PDB entry 3PWJ | X-ray diffraction, 1.70 A resolution | chains A and B of the 3 polymer chains in the assembly

== Chain A ==
Molecule: HLA class I histocompatibility antigen, A-2 alpha chain
Organism: Homo sapiens
UniProt: P01892 (1A02_HUMAN); residues 1-275 here correspond to UniProt positions 25-299 (UniProt number = residue number + 24)
Amino-acid sequence (275 residues; row label = number of the first residue in the row):
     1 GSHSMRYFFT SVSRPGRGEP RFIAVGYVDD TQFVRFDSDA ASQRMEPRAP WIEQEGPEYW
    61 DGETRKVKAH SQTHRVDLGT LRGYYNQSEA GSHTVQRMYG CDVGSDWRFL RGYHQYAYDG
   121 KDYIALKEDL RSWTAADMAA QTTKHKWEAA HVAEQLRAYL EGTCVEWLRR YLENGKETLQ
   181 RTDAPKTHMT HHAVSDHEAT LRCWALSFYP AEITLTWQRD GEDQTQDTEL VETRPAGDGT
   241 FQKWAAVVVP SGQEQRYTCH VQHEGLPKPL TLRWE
Disulfides: Cys101-Cys164, Cys203-Cys259

== Chain B ==
Molecule: Beta-2-microglobulin
Organism: Homo sapiens
UniProt: P61769 (B2MG_HUMAN); residues 1-99 here correspond to UniProt positions 21-119 (UniProt number = residue number + 20)
Amino-acid sequence (100 residues; row label = number of the first residue in the row; numbering starts at 0):
     0 MIQRTPKIQV YSRHPAENGK SNFLNCYVSG FHPSDIEVDL LKNGERIEKV EHSDLSFSKD
    60 WSFYLLYYTE FTPTEKDEYA CRVNHVTLSQ PKIVKWDRDM
Disulfides: Cys25-Cys80
Construct notes: initiating methionine (0)
Curated features (UniProtKB/Swiss-Prot):
  - modified residue: Gln2 (Pyrrolidone carboxylic acid)
  - glycosylation: Ile1 (N-linked (Glc) (glycation) isoleucine), Lys19 (N-linked (Glc) (glycation) lysine), Lys41 (N-linked (Glc) (glycation) lysine), Lys48 (N-linked (Glc) (glycation) lysine), Lys58 (N-linked (Glc) (glycation) lysine), Lys91 (N-linked (Glc) (glycation) lysine), Lys94 (N-linked (Glc) (glycation) lysine)

== Chain A / chain B interface ==
Pairs across the interface (56):
  Phe8(A) - Ser55(B)
  Phe8(A) - Phe56(B)
  Phe9(A) - Phe56(B)
  Thr10(A) - Leu54(B)
  Thr10(A) - Phe56(B)
  Thr10(A) - Phe62(B)
  Val12(A) - Ser33(B)
  Ile23(A) - Leu54(B)
  Val25(A) - Asp53(B)
  Val25(A) - Leu54(B)
  Val25(A) - Ser55(B)
  Tyr27(A) - Ser55(B)
  Tyr27(A) - Tyr63(B)  hydrogen bond
  Gln32(A) - Asp53(B)  hydrogen bond
  Arg35(A) - Asp53(B)  salt bridge
  Arg48(A) - Asp53(B)  salt bridge
  His93(A) - Met0(B)
  Gln96(A) - His31(B)  hydrogen bond
  Gln96(A) - Phe56(B)
  Gln96(A) - Trp60(B)  hydrogen bond (side chain-backbone)
  Gln96(A) - Phe62(B)
  Arg97(A) - Phe56(B)
  Gln115(A) - Trp60(B)
  Tyr116(A) - Trp60(B)
  Ala117(A) - Trp60(B)  hydrophobic
  Asp119(A) - Met0(B)
  Asp119(A) - Ile1(B)
  Asp119(A) - His31(B)
  Gly120(A) - Ile1(B)
  Gly120(A) - His31(B)
  Gly120(A) - Trp60(B)
  Lys121(A) - Ile1(B)
  Asp122(A) - Trp60(B)  hydrogen bond
  Arg202(A) - Asp98(B)  hydrogen bond (side chain-backbone)
  Arg202(A) - Met99(B)
  Trp204(A) - Asp98(B)
  Trp204(A) - Met99(B)
  Val231(A) - Gln8(B)
  Glu232(A) - Lys6(B)
  Glu232(A) - Gln8(B)  hydrogen bond (backbone-side chain)
  Glu232(A) - Ser28(B)  hydrogen bond
  Arg234(A) - Gln8(B)  hydrogen bond
  Arg234(A) - Tyr10(B)
  Arg234(A) - Tyr26(B)
  Arg234(A) - Met99(B)  hydrogen bond (side chain-backbone)
  Pro235(A) - Tyr10(B)  hydrogen bond (backbone-side chain)
  Pro235(A) - Asn24(B)
  Pro235(A) - Tyr26(B)
  Ala236(A) - Arg12(B)  hydrogen bond (backbone-side chain)
  Ala236(A) - Asn24(B)  hydrogen bond (backbone-side chain)
  Gly237(A) - Arg12(B)  hydrogen bond (backbone-side chain)
  Gly237(A) - Leu65(B)
  Gln242(A) - Tyr10(B)
  Gln242(A) - Ser11(B)  hydrogen bond (side chain-backbone)
  Gln242(A) - Arg12(B)  hydrogen bond (side chain-backbone)
  Trp244(A) - Met99(B)  hydrogen bond (side chain-backbone)
Other interface residues (no listed pair), chain A (37 interface residues in all): Ser92, Thr94, Met98, Thr190, Leu206, Thr233, Asp238
Other interface residues (no listed pair), chain B (24 interface residues in all): Pro14, Asp59

== Overview ==
The interface between chain A and chain B involves 37 residues on one side and 24 on the other, with 17
hydrogen bonds and 2 salt bridges. Polar contacts include Arg35(A)-Asp53(B), Arg48(A)-Asp53(B) and
Tyr27(A)-Tyr63(B).
Chain A is HLA class I histocompatibility antigen, A-2 alpha chain and chain B is Beta-2-microglobulin, both
from Homo sapiens; the structure, Human Class I MHC HLA-A2 in complex with the HuD (G2L,I9V) peptide variant,
was determined by X-ray diffraction (same publication as 3PWL, 3PWN and 3PWP).
